7G8W - chains A and B; structure by X-ray diffraction, 1.94 A resolution.

# Chain A
Name: Transforming protein RhoA
Organism: Homo sapiens
Notes: EC 3.6.5.2
UniProt: P61586 (RHOA_HUMAN); numbering as in UniProt (aligned over 1-184)
Sequence (185 residues; row label = number of the first residue in the row; numbering starts at 0):
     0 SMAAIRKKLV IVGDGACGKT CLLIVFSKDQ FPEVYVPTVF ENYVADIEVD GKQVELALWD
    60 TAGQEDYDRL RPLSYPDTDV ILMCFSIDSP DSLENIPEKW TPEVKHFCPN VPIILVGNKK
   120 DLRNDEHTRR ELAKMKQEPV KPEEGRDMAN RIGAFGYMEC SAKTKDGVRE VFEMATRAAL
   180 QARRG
Unresolved in the structure: 0-2, 182-184
Sequence notes: expression tag (0)
Ligand contacts: 4-(5-methyl-1H-pyrazol-4-yl)piperidine (Z6I): D67, R70, P71, P101, E102, H105, F106
Swiss-Prot annotation at these positions:
  - region: A61 to D78 (Switch II region)
  - motif: Y34 to Y42 (Effector region)
  - binding site (GTP): G12 to T19, F30 to T37, D59 to Q63, N117 to D120, S160 to K162
  - modified residue: Y34 (Microbial infection: O-AMP-tyrosine), T37 (Microbial infection: O-AMP-threonine), N41 (Microbial infection: ADP-ribosylasparagine), Q63 (5-glutamyl serotonin)
  - glycosylation: Y34 (Microbial infection: O-linked (GlcNAc) tyrosine), T37 (Microbial infection: O-alpha-linked (GlcNAc) threonine)
  - cross-link: K135 (Glycyl lysine isopeptide (Lys-Gly) (interchain with G-Cter in ubiquitin))
  - natural variant: E47 (E47K: In EDFAOB), P71 (P71S: In EDFAOB)
  - mutagenesis: G14 (G14V: Increased Rho protein signal transduction. Constitutively active), T19 (T19N: Decreased Rho protein signal transduction. Decreased substrate adhesion-dependent cell spreading. Decreased stress fibers assembly. Decreased cytoplasmic microtubule organization), Y34 (Y34A: Abolishes interaction with DGKQ; Y34F: Abolishes AMPylation by Haemophilus IbpA), T37 (T37A: Abolished monoglucosylation by C.difficile toxin TcdA. Abolished O-GlcNAcylation by C.novyi toxin TcdA), Q63 (Q63L: Causes constitutive activation), K135 (K135R: Reduced FBXL19-mediated ubiquitination and subsequent degradation)

# Chain B
Name: Rho guanine nucleotide exchange factor 2
Organism: Homo sapiens
UniProt: Q92974 (ARHG2_HUMAN); residue numbers follow UniProt; this construct covers 206-448
Sequence (245 residues; each row starts with the number of its first residue):
   204 SMEMDEKDFA ADSWSLAVDS SFLQQHKKEV MKQQDVIYEL IQTELHHVRT LKIMTRLFRT
   264 GMLEELHLEP GVVQGLFPCV DELSDIHTRF LSQLLERRRQ ALCPGSTRNF VIHRLGDLLI
   324 SQFSGPSAEQ MCKTYSEFCS RHSKALKLYK ELYARDKRFQ QFIRKVTRPA VLKRHGVQEC
   384 ILLVTQRITK YPLLISRILQ HSHGIEEERQ DLTTALGLVK ELLSNVDEGI YQLEKGARLQ
   444 EIYNR
Sequence notes: expression tag (204-205)
Swiss-Prot annotation at these positions:
  - modified residue: K353 (N6-acetyllysine)
  - mutagenesis: Y394 (Y394A: Reduces phosphorylation level, normal microtubule localization and activity)

# Interface between chain A and chain B
Contacting residue pairs (60; chain A residue first):
  R5(A) with K376(B), hydrogen bond (side chain-backbone); E382(B), salt bridge
  K7(A) with L385(B)
  V33(A) with S216(B); S218(B); L219(B), hydrophobic
  Y34(A) with S216(B); D238(B); V239(B); E242(B), hydrogen bond; R400(B)
  V35(A) with R400(B), hydrogen bond (backbone-side chain)
  P36(A) with E242(B); R400(B)
  T37(A) with V239(B); E242(B), hydrogen bond; L396(B); L397(B); R400(B), hydrogen bond
  V38(A) with E242(B), hydrogen bond (backbone-side chain); K393(B); L396(B), hydrophobic
  F39(A) with K393(B), hydrogen bond (backbone-side chain)
  E40(A) with T246(B); H249(B), salt bridge
  N41(A) with R377(B), hydrogen bond (side chain-backbone); L386(B)
  Y42(A) with R377(B)
  V43(A) with K376(B)
  D45(A) with K376(B), salt bridge
  E54(A) with K376(B)
  W58(A) with E382(B); L385(B), hydrophobic; Q389(B)
  D59(A) with Q389(B), hydrogen bond (backbone-side chain)
  A61(A) with L396(B)
  G62(A) with T392(B); L396(B)
  Q63(A) with Q389(B); T392(B)
  Y66(A) with T392(B); L426(B); S427(B); D430(B)
  D67(A) with D430(B), hydrogen bond (backbone-side chain)
  R68(A) with D430(B), salt bridge
  L69(A) with C342(B), hydrophobic; T392(B); D430(B), hydrogen bond (backbone-side chain); I433(B), hydrophobic
  L72(A) with C342(B), hydrophobic; H345(B), hydrogen bond (backbone-side chain); L385(B); T388(B); Q435(B)
  S73(A) with L385(B); Q389(B), hydrogen bond
  P75(A) with L349(B), hydrophobic
  D76(A) with K353(B), salt bridge; Q381(B)
Also at the interface, not in a pair above, chain A (29 interface residues in all): K27
Also at the interface, not in a pair above, chain B (36 interface residues in all): D215, S346, I391, K423, V429, E431

# Overview
29 residues of chain A and 36 residues of chain B are in contact, with 13 hydrogen bonds and 5 salt bridges.
Polar contacts include R5(A)-E382(B), E40(A)-H249(B) and D45(A)-K376(B). Chain A binds
4-(5-methyl-1H-pyrazol-4-yl)piperidine.
Here chain A is Transforming protein RhoA and chain B is Rho guanine nucleotide exchange factor 2, both from
Homo sapiens. Entry 7G8W (ARHGEF2 PanDDA analysis group deposition -- ARHGEF2 and RhoA in complex with
Z1416193393) was determined by X-ray diffraction.
